Entry 2OXZ (X-ray diffraction, 1.90 A resolution); this record covers chains A and Y of the 3 polymer chains in the assembly.

[Chain A]
Protein: Macrophage metalloelastase
From: Homo sapiens
Notes: EC 3.4.24.65; fragment: Catalytic Domain
UniProtKB: P39900 (MMP12_HUMAN); numbering as in UniProt (aligned over 106-263)
Amino-acid sequence (159 residues; each row starts with the number of its first residue):
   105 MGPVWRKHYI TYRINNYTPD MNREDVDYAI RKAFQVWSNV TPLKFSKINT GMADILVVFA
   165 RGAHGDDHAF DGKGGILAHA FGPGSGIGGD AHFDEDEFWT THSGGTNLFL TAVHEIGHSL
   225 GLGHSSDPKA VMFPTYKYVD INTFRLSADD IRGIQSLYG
Not modelled in the structure: 105
Construct notes: initiating methionine (105); engineered mutation D171 (Phe in P39900)
Ion coordination: Ca2+ site 1: D124, E199, E201; Ca2+ site 2: D158, G190, G192, D194; Zn2+ site 1: H168, D170, H183, H196; Ca2+ site 3: D175, G176, G178, I180, D198, E201; Zn2+ site 2: H218, H222, H228 (shared with G206(Y) of chain Y)
Curated features (UniProtKB/Swiss-Prot):
  - active site: E219
  - binding site (Ca(2+)): D124, D158, D175, G176, G178, I180, G190, G192, D194, D198, E199, E201
  - binding site (Zn(2+)): H168, D170, H183, H196, H218, H222, H228

[Chain Y]
Protein: PRO-GLN-GLY peptide
Amino-acid sequence (3 residues; each row starts with the number of its first residue):
   204 PQG
Not modelled in the structure: 204
Ion coordination: Zn2+: G206 (shared with H218(A), H222(A), H228(A) of chain A)

[How chain A and chain Y interact]
Pairs across the interface (10):
  I180(A) with G206(Y)
  A182(A) with G206(Y)
  H183(A) with Q205(Y); G206(Y)
  A184(A) with Q205(Y)
  H218(A) with G206(Y)
  H222(A) with Q205(Y); G206(Y)
  H228(A) with Q205(Y); G206(Y), hydrogen bond (side chain-backbone)
Other interface residues (no listed pair), chain A (8 interface residues in all): E219

[Overview]
The interface between chain A and chain Y involves 8 residues on one side and 2 on the other; the contacts
include 1 hydrogen bond. The hydrogen-bonded pair is H228(A)-G206(Y). UniProt lists active-site residue
E219(A), 12 Ca2+-binding residues and 7 Zn2+-binding residues on chain A.
Here chain A is Macrophage metalloelastase (Homo sapiens) and chain Y is PRO-GLN-GLY peptide. Entry 2OXZ
(Human MMP-12 in complex with two peptides PQG and IAG) was determined by X-ray diffraction, deposited
together with 2OXU, 2OXW, 2OY2 and 2OY4.
